8FPG - chains C and D of the 8 polymer chains in the assembly; structure by electron microscopy, 2.32 A resolution.

# Chain C (and D)
Molecule: Glutamate receptor 2
From: Rattus norvegicus
Notes: engineered mutation(s): FLAG epitope tag (DYKDDDDK) insertion; chain D of this document is another copy of the same molecule, construct and numbering; everything in this record applies to it too
UniProtKB: P19491 (GRIA2_RAT), isoform P19491-2; the construct has insertions or renumbered stretches relative to UniProt, so the offset changes along the chain: -20 to 847 = UniProt 1-868; 854-868 = UniProt 869-883
Chain sequence (889 residues; row label = number of the first residue in the row; numbers below 1 keep their minus sign (Met-20 is residue -20)):
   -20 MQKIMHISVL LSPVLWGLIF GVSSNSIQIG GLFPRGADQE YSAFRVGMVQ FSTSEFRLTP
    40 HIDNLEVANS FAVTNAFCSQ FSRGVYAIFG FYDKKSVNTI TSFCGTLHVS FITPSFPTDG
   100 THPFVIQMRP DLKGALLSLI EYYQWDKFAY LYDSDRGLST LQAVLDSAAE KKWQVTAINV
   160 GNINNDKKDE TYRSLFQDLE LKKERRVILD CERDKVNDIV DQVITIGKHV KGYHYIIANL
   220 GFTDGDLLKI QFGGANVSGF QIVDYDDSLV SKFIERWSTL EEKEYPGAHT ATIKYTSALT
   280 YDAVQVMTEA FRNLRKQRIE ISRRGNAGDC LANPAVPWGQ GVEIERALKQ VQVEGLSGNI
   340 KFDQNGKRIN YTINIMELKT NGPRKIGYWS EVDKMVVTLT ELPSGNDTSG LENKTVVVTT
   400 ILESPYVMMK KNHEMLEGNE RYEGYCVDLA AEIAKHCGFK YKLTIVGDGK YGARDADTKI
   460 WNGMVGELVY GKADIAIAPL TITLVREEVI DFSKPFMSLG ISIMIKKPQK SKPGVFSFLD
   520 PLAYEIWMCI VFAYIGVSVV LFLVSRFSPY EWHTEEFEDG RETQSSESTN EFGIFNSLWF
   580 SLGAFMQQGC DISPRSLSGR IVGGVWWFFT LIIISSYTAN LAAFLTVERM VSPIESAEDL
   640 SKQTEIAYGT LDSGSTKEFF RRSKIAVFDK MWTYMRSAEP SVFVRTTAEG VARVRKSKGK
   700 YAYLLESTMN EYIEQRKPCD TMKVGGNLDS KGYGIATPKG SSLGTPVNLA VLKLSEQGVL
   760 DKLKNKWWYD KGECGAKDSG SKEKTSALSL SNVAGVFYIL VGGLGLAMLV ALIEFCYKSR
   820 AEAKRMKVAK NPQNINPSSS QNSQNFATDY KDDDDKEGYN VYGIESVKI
Not modelled in the structure: -20 to 510, 552-566, 632-783, 826-868 (chain D: -20 to 507, 552-566, 630-783, 826-868)
Sequence notes: insertion (848-853); conflict Asp854 (Tyr869 in P19491)
Curated features (UniProtKB/Swiss-Prot):
  - region: Ala846, Thr847, Lys855 to Gly862 (Required for interaction with IQSEC1)
  - binding site (L-glutamate): Pro478, Thr480, Arg485, Ser654, Thr655, Glu705
  - site: Arg453 (Interaction with the cone snail toxin Con-ikot-ikot), Ile633 (Crucial to convey clamshell closure to channel opening), Arg660 (Interaction with the cone snail toxin Con-ikot-ikot), Lys752 (Interaction with the cone snail toxin Con-ikot-ikot)
  - modified residue: Ser662 (Phosphoserine), Ser696 (Phosphoserine), Ser839 (Phosphoserine), Ser842 (Phosphoserine), Tyr861 (Phosphotyrosine), Ser865 (Phosphoserine)
  - lipidation (S-palmitoyl cysteine): Cys589, Cys815
  - glycosylation (N-linked (GlcNAc...) asparagine): Asn235, Asn349, Asn385, Asn392

# Chain C / chain D interface
Pairs across the interface (81):
  Asp519(C) with Ala786(D)
  Pro520(C) with Ala786(D); Leu787(D), hydrogen bond (backbone-backbone)
  Leu521(C) with Leu787(D)
  Ala522(C) with Ala786(D); Leu787(D), hydrogen bond (backbone-backbone)
  Ile525(C) with Leu787(D); Ser788(D); Leu789(D); Val792(D), hydrophobic
  Cys528(C) with Leu789(D), hydrophobic; Phe796(D)
  Ala532(C) with Leu799(D), hydrophobic
  Gly535(C) with Leu803(D)
  Val536(C) with Leu799(D), hydrophobic; Leu803(D), hydrophobic
  Val539(C) with Met807(D), hydrophobic
  Val543(C) with Ala806(D); Ala810(D), hydrophobic
  Phe546(C) with Ala810(D); Phe814(D), hydrophobic
  Pro548(C) with Phe814(D)
  Tyr549(C) with Phe814(D), hydrophobic; Lys817(D); Ser818(D); Glu821(D)
  Glu550(C) with Lys817(D), salt bridge
  Ala583(C) with Gln587(D), hydrogen bond (backbone-side chain)
  Gln586(C) with Met585(D); Gln587(D)
  Ser592(C) with Trp578(D), hydrogen bond
  Pro593(C) with Trp578(D)
  Arg594(C) with Phe574(D)
  Leu596(C) with Val809(D), hydrophobic
  Ser597(C) with Ala806(D); Ala810(D)
  Arg599(C) with Phe574(D); Asn575(D), hydrogen bond; Trp578(D)
  Ile600(C) with Gly802(D); Ala806(D), hydrophobic
  Val601(C) with Leu803(D), hydrophobic; Ala806(D), hydrophobic
  Gly603(C) with Trp578(D); Leu581(D)
  Val604(C) with Leu799(D), hydrophobic; Gly802(D)
  Trp605(C) with Leu799(D), hydrophobic
  Trp606(C) with Trp578(D), hydrophobic; Gly582(D); Met585(D), hydrophobic; Gln587(D)
  Phe607(C) with Phe517(D), hydrophobic; Met585(D), hydrophobic
  Phe608(C) with Phe796(D), hydrophobic; Leu799(D), hydrophobic
  Leu610(C) with Ile613(D), hydrophobic
  Ile611(C) with Phe517(D), hydrophobic; Tyr616(D); Val795(D), hydrophobic
  Ser614(C) with Tyr616(D); Thr617(D), hydrogen bond
  Ser615(C) with Leu620(D); Leu787(D)
  Ala618(C) with Thr617(D); Leu620(D), hydrophobic; Ala621(D); Leu624(D), hydrophobic
  Asn619(C) with Leu624(D); Ser785(D), hydrogen bond (side chain-backbone); Ala786(D); Leu787(D)
  Ala622(C) with Leu624(D); Thr625(D); Thr784(D)
  Phe623(C) with Thr784(D); Ser785(D); Ala786(D)
  Thr625(C) with Thr625(D)
  Val626(C) with Thr625(D); Thr784(D)
Other interface residues (no listed pair), chain C (51 interface residues in all): Ile529, Leu542, Ser547, Gly582, Ser595, Gly602, Thr609, Ile612, Thr617, Ala621
Other interface residues (no listed pair), chain D (40 interface residues in all): Gln586, Asp590, Ile798, Leu805, Leu811

# In short
51 residues of chain C face 40 of chain D across their interface; the contacts include 7 hydrogen bonds and 1
salt bridge. Among the polar pairs are Glu550(C)-Lys817(D), Ala583(C)-Gln587(D) and Ser592(C)-Trp578(D).
Curated annotation (UniProt) lists 6 L-glutamate-binding residues on chain C.
Chain C and chain D are both Glutamate receptor 2 (Rattus norvegicus); the structure, GluA2 flip Q isoform of
AMPA receptor in complex with gain-of-function TARP gamma-2, with 10mM CaCl2 ..., was determined by electron
microscopy, deposited together with 8FP4, 8FP9, 8FPS, 8FQ1, 8FQ5, 8FQB and 8FQF.
